Entry 5X22 (X-ray diffraction, 3.35 A resolution); this record covers chains A and C of the 9 polymer chains in the assembly.

== Chain A ==
Protein: DNA-directed RNA polymerase subunit alpha
Organism: Thermus thermophilus
Notes: EC 2.7.7.6
UniProt: Q9Z9H6 (RPOA_THETH); residue numbers follow UniProt; this construct covers 1-315
Sequence (315 residues; numbered 1 to 315; the number before each row is that of its first residue):
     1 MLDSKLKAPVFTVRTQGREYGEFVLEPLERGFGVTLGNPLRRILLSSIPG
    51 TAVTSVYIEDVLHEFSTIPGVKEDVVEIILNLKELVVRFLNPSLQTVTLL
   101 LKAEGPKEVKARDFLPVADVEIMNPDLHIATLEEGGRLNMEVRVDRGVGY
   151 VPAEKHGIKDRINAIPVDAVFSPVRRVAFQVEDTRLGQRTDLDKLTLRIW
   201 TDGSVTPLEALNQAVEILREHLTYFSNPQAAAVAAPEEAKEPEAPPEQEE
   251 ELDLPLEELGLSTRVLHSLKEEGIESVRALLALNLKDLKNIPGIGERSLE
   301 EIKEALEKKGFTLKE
Unresolved in the structure: 1-3, 235-315

== Chain C ==
Protein: DNA-directed RNA polymerase subunit beta
Organism: Thermus thermophilus (strain HB8 / ATCC 27634 / DSM 579)
Notes: EC 2.7.7.6
UniProt: Q8RQE9 (RPOB_THET8); numbering as in UniProt (aligned over 1-1119)
Sequence (1119 residues; row label = number of the first residue in the row):
     1 MEIKRFGRIREVIPLPPLTEIQVESYRRALQADVPPEKRENVGIQAAFRE
    51 TFPIEEEDKGKGGLVLDFLEYRLGEPPFPQDECREKDLTYQAPLYARLQL
   101 IHKDTGLIKEDEVFLGHIPLMTEDGSFIINGADRVIVSQIHRSPGVYFTP
   151 DPARPGRYIASIIPLPKRGPWIDLEVEPNGVVSMKVNKRKFPLVLLLRVL
   201 GYDQETLARELGAYGELVQGLMDESVFAMRPEEALIRLFTLLRPGDPPKR
   251 DKAVAYVYGLIADPRRYDLGEAGRYKAEEKLGIRLSGRTLARFEDGEFKD
   301 EVFLPTLRYLFALTAGVPGHEVDDIDHLGNRRIRTVGELMTDQFRVGLAR
   351 LARGVRERMLMGSEDSLTPAKLVNSRPLEAAIREFFSRSQLSQFKDETNP
   401 LSSLRHKRRISALGPGGLTRERAGFDVRDVHRTHYGRICPVETPEGANIG
   451 LITSLAAYARVDELGFIRTPYRRVVGGVVTDEVVYMTATEEDRYTIAQAN
   501 TPLEGNRIAAERVVARRKGEPVIVSPEEVEFMDVSPKQVFSVNTNLIPFL
   551 EHDDANRALMGSNMQTQAVPLIRAQAPVVMTGLEERVVRDSLAALYAEED
   601 GEVAKVDGNRIVVRYEDGRLVEYPLRRFYRSNQGTALDQRPRVVVGQRVR
   651 KGDLLADGPASENGFLALGQNVLVAIMPFDGYNFEDAIVISEELLKRDFY
   701 TSIHIERYEIEARDTKLGPERITRDIPHLSEAALRDLDEEGVVRIGAEVK
   751 PGDILVGRTSFKGESEPTPEERLLRSIFGEKARDVKDTSLRVPPGEGGIV
   801 VRTVRLRRGDPGVELKPGVREVVRVYVAQKRKLQVGDKLANRHGNKGVVA
   851 KILPVEDMPHLPDGTPVDVILNPLGVPSRMNLGQILETHLGLAGYFLGQR
   901 YISPIFDGAKEPEIKELLAQAFEVYFGKRKGEGFGVDKREVEVLRRAEKL
   951 GLVTPGKTPEEQLKELFLQGKVVLYDGRTGEPIEGPIVVGQMFIMKLYHM
  1001 VEDKMHARSTGPYSLITQQPLGGKAQFGGQRFGEMEVWALEAYGAAHTLQ
  1051 EMLTLKSDDIEGRNAAYEAIIKGEDVPEPSVPESFRVLVKELQALALDVQ
  1101 TLDEKDNPVDIFEGLASKR
Unresolved in the structure: 57-62, 1119

== How chain A and chain C interact ==
Contacting residue pairs (80; chain A residue first):
  E22(A) - F934(C)
  V34(A) - T979(C)
  V34(A) - G980(C)
  N38(A) - D976(C)
  N38(A) - G977(C)  hydrogen bond (side chain-backbone)
  N38(A) - R978(C)  hydrogen bond (side chain-backbone)
  N38(A) - T979(C)  hydrogen bond (side chain-backbone)
  N38(A) - G980(C)
  R41(A) - E856(C)
  R41(A) - H860(C)  hydrogen bond
  R41(A) - G864(C)
  R42(A) - E856(C)  hydrogen bond (side chain-backbone)
  R42(A) - D857(C)  salt bridge
  R42(A) - G977(C)  hydrogen bond (side chain-backbone)
  R42(A) - R978(C)
  L45(A) - V855(C)  hydrophobic
  S46(A) - E856(C)
  L62(A) - I745(C)
  H63(A) - I745(C)
  H63(A) - G746(C)
  H63(A) - I799(C)
  H63(A) - V800(C)
  H63(A) - V801(C)
  E64(A) - K830(C)  salt bridge
  F65(A) - F628(C)
  F65(A) - I703(C)  hydrophobic
  F65(A) - V801(C)  hydrophobic
  F65(A) - A828(C)
  F65(A) - Q829(C)
  F65(A) - K830(C)
  T67(A) - N609(C)  hydrogen bond
  T67(A) - F628(C)
  I68(A) - D607(C)
  P69(A) - D607(C)
  G70(A) - D607(C)  hydrogen bond (backbone-side chain)
  V71(A) - D607(C)  hydrogen bond (backbone-side chain)
  V71(A) - G608(C)  hydrogen bond (backbone-backbone)
  K72(A) - V606(C)
  K72(A) - G608(C)
  K72(A) - P641(C)
  K72(A) - R642(C)
  K72(A) - V643(C)  hydrogen bond (side chain-backbone)
  D74(A) - R627(C)  salt bridge
  L80(A) - D698(C)
  K83(A) - K696(C)  hydrogen bond (side chain-backbone)
  K83(A) - D698(C)  salt bridge
  E133(A) - K605(C)
  E133(A) - V606(C)  hydrogen bond (side chain-backbone)
  E133(A) - D607(C)
  E133(A) - R610(C)  salt bridge
  Y150(A) - E692(C)
  Y150(A) - L695(C)  hydrogen bond (side chain-backbone)
  Y150(A) - K696(C)
  Y150(A) - K832(C)
  E154(A) - K832(C)  salt bridge
  I162(A) - R744(C)
  D168(A) - K830(C)  salt bridge
  D168(A) - K832(C)  salt bridge
  R176(A) - D863(C)  salt bridge
  R176(A) - G864(C)
  R176(A) - T865(C)
  V177(A) - G864(C)
  A178(A) - P862(C)
  A178(A) - D863(C)
  A178(A) - G864(C)
  F179(A) - R939(C)  hydrogen bond (backbone-side chain)
  Q180(A) - R929(C)  hydrogen bond
  Q180(A) - G935(C)  hydrogen bond (side chain-backbone)
  Q180(A) - D937(C)
  V181(A) - D937(C)  hydrogen bond (backbone-side chain)
  V181(A) - K938(C)  hydrogen bond (backbone-backbone)
  E182(A) - F934(C)
  E182(A) - G935(C)  hydrogen bond (side chain-backbone)
  D183(A) - K938(C)  salt bridge
  D191(A) - K938(C)  salt bridge
  L192(A) - K938(C)  hydrogen bond (backbone-side chain)
  D193(A) - K938(C)  salt bridge
  T196(A) - F934(C)
  R198(A) - E932(C)  salt bridge
  R198(A) - F934(C)
Also at the interface, not in a pair above, chain A (43 interface residues in all): R30, S66, V76, V170, W200
Also at the interface, not in a pair above, chain C (53 interface residues in all): I572, R573, R640, V644, G933, V936, E981

== Overview ==
The interface between chain A and chain C involves 43 residues on one side and 53 on the other; the contacts
include 21 hydrogen bonds and 13 salt bridges. Among the polar pairs are R42(A)-D857(C), E64(A)-K830(C) and
D74(A)-R627(C).
Chain A is DNA-directed RNA polymerase subunit alpha (Thermus thermophilus) and chain C is DNA-directed RNA
polymerase subunit beta (Thermus thermophilus (strain HB8 / ATCC 27634 / DSM 579)); the structure, Crystal
structure of Thermus thermophilus transcription initiation complex with GpA and CMPcPP, was determined by
X-ray diffraction, deposited together with 5X21.
